6C5H - chains H and L; structure by X-ray diffraction, 1.99 A resolution.

[Chain H]
Name: Fab Heavy Chain (IgG1)
Source organism: Mus musculus
UniProtKB: Q99LC4 (Q99LC4_MOUSE); residues 101-213 here correspond to UniProt positions 127-239 (UniProt number = residue number + 26)
Chain sequence (218 residues; row label = number of the first residue in the row; a row labelled like 82A-82C holds insertion residues (82A, then the next letters in order)):
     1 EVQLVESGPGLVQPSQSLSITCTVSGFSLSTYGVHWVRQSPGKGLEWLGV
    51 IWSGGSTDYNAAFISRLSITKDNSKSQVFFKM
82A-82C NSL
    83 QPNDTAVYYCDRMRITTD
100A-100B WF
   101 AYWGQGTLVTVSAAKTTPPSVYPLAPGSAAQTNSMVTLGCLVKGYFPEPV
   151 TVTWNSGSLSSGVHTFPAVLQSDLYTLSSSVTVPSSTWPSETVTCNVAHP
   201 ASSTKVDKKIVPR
Not modelled in the structure: 129-133
Modified / non-standard residues: Glu1 (pyroglutamic acid; PCA)
Disulfides: Cys22-Cys92, Cys140-Cys195
Glycans and other covalent adducts: glycan linked to Asn85
Small-molecule neighbours: tris(hydroxyethyl)aminomethane (TAM): Tyr145, Glu148, Pro149, Val150, Thr165, Phe166, Pro167, Ala168, Leu177

[Chain L]
Name: Fab Light Chain (IgG1 Kappa)
Source organism: Mus musculus
UniProtKB: A0A0F7R5U8 (A0A0F7R5U8_MOUSE); residues 97-214 here correspond to UniProt positions 122-239 (UniProt number = residue number + 25)
Chain sequence (219 residues; row label = number of the first residue in the row; a row labelled like 27A-27E holds insertion residues (27A, then the next letters in order)):
     1 DVLMTQSPLSLPVSLGDQASISCRSSQ
27A-27E TIVHS
    28 NGNTYLEWYLQKPGQSPKLLIYKVSNRFYGVPDRFSGSGSGTDFTLKISR
    78 VEAEDLGVYYCFQGSHVPYTFGGGTKLEIKRADAAPTVSIFPPSSEQLTS
   128 GGASVVCFLNNFYPKDINVKWKIDGSERQNGVLNSWTDQDSKDSTYSMSS
   178 TLTLTKDEYERHNSYTCEATHKTSTSPIVKSFNRNEC
Not modelled in the structure: 212-214
Disulfides: Cys23-Cys88, Cys134-Cys194

[Chain H / chain L interface]
Residue-residue contacts (83; chain H residue first):
  Val37(H) with Phe98(L), hydrophobic
  Gln39(H) with Gln38(L), hydrogen bond; Tyr87(L), hydrogen bond
  Leu45(H) with Tyr87(L), hydrophobic; Phe98(L)
  Trp47(H) with Pro95(L), hydrophobic; Tyr96(L); Phe98(L)
  Trp52(H) with Tyr96(L)
  Tyr59(H) with Val94(L)
  Asn60(H) with Pro95(L)
  Tyr91(H) with Gln38(L); Ser43(L)
  Met95(H) with Glu34(L); Tyr36(L); Phe89(L), hydrophobic; Phe98(L), hydrophobic
  Arg96(H) with His27D(L), hydrogen bond; Tyr32(L); Glu34(L), hydrogen bond (backbone-side chain); Gly91(L); Tyr96(L), hydrogen bond
  Ile97(H) with Tyr32(L); Glu34(L), hydrogen bond (backbone-side chain); Leu46(L), hydrophobic; Tyr49(L), hydrophobic; Lys50(L); Phe55(L), hydrophobic
  Thr98(H) with Asn30(L); Tyr32(L), hydrogen bond; Tyr49(L); Lys50(L), hydrogen bond (backbone-side chain)
  Trp100A(H) with Tyr49(L); Arg54(L); Phe55(L); Tyr56(L)
  Ala101(H) with Leu46(L), hydrophobic; Phe55(L), hydrophobic
  Tyr102(H) with Phe55(L); Tyr56(L)
  Trp103(H) with Tyr36(L); Pro44(L)
  Gly104(H) with Ser43(L), hydrogen bond (backbone-side chain)
  Gln105(H) with Ser43(L)
  Tyr122(H) with Ser121(L); Glu123(L); Gln124(L)
  Pro123(H) with Ser121(L); Glu123(L)
  Leu124(H) with Phe118(L); Val133(L), hydrophobic
  Ala125(H) with Phe118(L); Pro119(L)
  Thr137(H) with Ser116(L); Phe118(L)
  Leu141(H) with Ser131(L)
  Lys143(H) with Gln124(L); Ser131(L)
  His164(H) with Asn137(L); Asn138(L); Asp167(L); Ser174(L), hydrogen bond
  Phe166(H) with Phe135(L), hydrophobic; Asn137(L); Ser162(L); Thr164(L); Ser174(L); Met175(L); Ser176(L)
  Pro167(H) with Ser162(L), hydrogen bond (backbone-side chain); Trp163(L)
  Val169(H) with Leu160(L), hydrophobic; Asn161(L); Ser162(L)
  Leu170(H) with Leu160(L)
  Gln171(H) with Leu160(L); Thr180(L)
  Ser178(H) with Phe135(L); Ser176(L), hydrogen bond
  Ser179(H) with Phe135(L)
  Ser180(H) with Phe135(L); Asn137(L), hydrogen bond
  Lys208(H) with Glu123(L), salt bridge
Also at the interface, not in a pair above, chain H (45 interface residues in all): His35, Glu46, Asp58, Val121, Pro126, Gly127, Leu138, Gly139, Thr165, Thr176
Also at the interface, not in a pair above, chain L (45 interface residues in all): Asn28, Gln42, Ser127

[In short]
Chain H and chain L each contribute 45 residues to their interface, with 13 hydrogen bonds and 1 salt bridge.
Among the polar pairs are Lys208(H)-Glu123(L), Gln39(H)-Gln38(L) and Gln39(H)-Tyr87(L). Bound to chain H:
tris(hydroxyethyl)aminomethane.
Here chain H is Fab Heavy Chain (IgG1) and chain L is Fab Light Chain (IgG1 Kappa), both from Mus musculus.
Entry 6C5H (S25-5 Fab in complex with Chlamydiaceae-specific LPS antigen) was determined by X-ray diffraction,
deposited together with 6C5I, 6C5J and 6C5K.
